PDB entry 5Y0D | X-ray diffraction, 1.99 A resolution | chains H and J of the 10 polymer chains in the assembly

# Chain H
Protein: Histone H2B type 1-J
From: Homo sapiens
Reference sequence: P06899 (H2B1J_HUMAN); residues 0-125 here correspond to UniProt positions 1-126 (UniProt number = residue number + 1)
Amino-acid sequence (129 residues; row label = number of the first residue in the row; numbers below 1 keep their minus sign (Gly-3 is residue -3)):
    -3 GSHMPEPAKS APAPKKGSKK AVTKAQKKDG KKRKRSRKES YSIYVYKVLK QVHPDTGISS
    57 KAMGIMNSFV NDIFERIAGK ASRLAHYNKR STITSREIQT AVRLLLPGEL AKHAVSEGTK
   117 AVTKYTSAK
Not modelled in the structure: -3 to 32, 124-125
Differences from the reference sequence: expression tag (-3 to -1); engineered mutation Lys76 (Glu77 in P06899)
Swiss-Prot annotation at these positions:
  - modified residue: Pro1 (N-acetylproline), Glu2 (ADP-ribosyl glutamic acid), Lys5 (N6-(2-hydroxyisobutyryl)lysine), Ser6 (ADP-ribosylserine), Lys11 (N6-(beta-hydroxybutyryl)lysine), Lys12 (N6-(2-hydroxyisobutyryl)lysine), Ser14 (Phosphoserine), Lys15 (N6-acetyllysine), Lys16 (N6-(beta-hydroxybutyryl)lysine), Lys20 (N6-(2-hydroxyisobutyryl)lysine), Lys23 (N6-(2-hydroxyisobutyryl)lysine), Lys24 (N6-(2-hydroxyisobutyryl)lysine), Lys34 (N6-(2-hydroxyisobutyryl)lysine), Glu35 (PolyADP-ribosyl glutamic acid), Ser36 (Phosphoserine), Lys43 (N6-(2-hydroxyisobutyryl)lysine), Lys46 (N6-(2-hydroxyisobutyryl)lysine), Lys57 (N6,N6-dimethyllysine), Arg79 (Dimethylated arginine), Lys85 (N6,N6,N6-trimethyllysine) and 6 more in UniProt
  - glycosylation: Ser112 (O-linked (GlcNAc) serine)
  - cross-link (Glycyl lysine isopeptide (Lys-Gly)): Lys5 (interchain with G-Cter in SUMO2), Lys20 (interchain with G-Cter in SUMO2), Lys34 (interchain with G-Cter in ubiquitin), Lys120 (interchain with G-Cter in ubiquitin)
Reported in the primary citation:
  - disease-associated variants - E76K: decreased stability (citing earlier work)
  - mutagenesis - E76K (Tm change 10 degC): decreased stability
  - mutagenesis - E76K: abolished binding to H3-H4

# Chain J
Molecule: 146-nt DNA strand
From: Homo sapiens
Sequence (146 nucleotides; numbered 147 to 292; the number before each row is that of its first residue):
   147 ATCAATATCC ACCTGCAGAT TCTACCAAAA GTGTATTTGG AAACTGCTCC ATCAAAAGGC
   207 ATGTTCAGCT GAATTCAGCT GAACATGCCT TTTGATGGAG CAGTTTCCAA ATACACTTTT
   267 GGTAGAATCT GCAGGTGGAT ATTGAT
Bound ions: Mn2+ site 1: DG185, DG186; Mn2+ site 2 near DG217 (its only coordinating residue here); Mn2+ site 3 near DG267 (its only coordinating residue here); Mn2+ site 4 near DG280 (its only coordinating residue here)

# How chain H and chain J interact
Pairs across the interface (12; chain H residue first):
  Tyr42(H) - DT167(J)  hydrogen bond to the phosphate
  Gly53(H) - DT167(J)  phosphate contact
  Ile54(H) - DT166(J)  phosphate contact
  Ile54(H) - DT167(J)  hydrogen bond to the phosphate
  Ser55(H) - DT166(J)  phosphate contact
  Ser56(H) - DT166(J)  hydrogen bond to the phosphate
  Arg86(H) - DG186(J)  phosphate contact
  Arg86(H) - DA187(J)  salt bridge to the phosphate
  Ser87(H) - DG185(J)  hydrogen bond to the phosphate
  Ser87(H) - DG186(J)  hydrogen bond to the phosphate
  Thr88(H) - DG185(J)  hydrogen bond to the phosphate
  Thr88(H) - DG186(J)  hydrogen bond to the phosphate
Also at the interface, not in a pair above, chain H (9 interface residues in all): Lys85

# Summary
Chain H and chain J form an interface of 9 and 5 residues respectively, with 7 hydrogen bonds and 1 salt
bridge. Among the polar pairs are Tyr42(H)-DT167(J), Ile54(H)-DT167(J) and Ser56(H)-DT166(J). From the paper:
E76K of chain H reduces stability; E76K of chain H abolishes binding to H3-H4.
Here chain H is Histone H2B type 1-J and chain J is a 146-nt DNA strand, both from Homo sapiens. Entry 5Y0D
(Crystal Structure of the human nucleosome containing the H2B E76K mutant) was determined by X-ray diffraction
together with 5Y0C from the same study.
